5HHY - chains A and B; structure by X-ray diffraction, 1.70 A resolution.

== Chain A (and B) ==
Name: Serine--pyruvate aminotransferase
From: Homo sapiens
Notes: EC 2.6.1.51, 2.6.1.44; chain B of this document is another copy of the same molecule, construct and numbering; everything in this record applies to it too
UniProt: P21549 (SPYA_HUMAN); residues 6-391 here = UniProt positions 6-391
Chain sequence (386 residues; row label = number of the first residue in the row):
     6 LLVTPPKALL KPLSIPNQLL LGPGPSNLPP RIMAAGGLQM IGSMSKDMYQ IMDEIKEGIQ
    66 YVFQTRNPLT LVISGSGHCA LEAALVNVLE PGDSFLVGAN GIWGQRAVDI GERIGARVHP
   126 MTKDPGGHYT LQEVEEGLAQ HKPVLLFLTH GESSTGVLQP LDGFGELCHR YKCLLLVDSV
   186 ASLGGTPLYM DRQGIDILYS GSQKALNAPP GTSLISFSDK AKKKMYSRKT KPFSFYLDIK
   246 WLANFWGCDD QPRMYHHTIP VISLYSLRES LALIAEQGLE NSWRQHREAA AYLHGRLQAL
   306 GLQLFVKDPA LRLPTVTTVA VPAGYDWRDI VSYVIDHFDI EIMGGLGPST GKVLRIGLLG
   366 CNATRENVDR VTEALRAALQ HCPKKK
Disordered / not traced: 391 (chain B: fully traced)
Ligand contacts:
  - 4'-deoxypyridoxine phosphate (PLR; (5-hydroxy-4,6-dimethylpyridin-3-yl)methyl dihydrogen phosphate), molecule 1: S81, G82, H83, W108, G156, S158, D183, V185, A186, Q208, K209
  - 4'-deoxypyridoxine phosphate (PLR), molecule 2: Y260, H262, T263
Swiss-Prot annotation at these positions:
  - binding site (substrate): R360
  - modified residue: T9 (Phosphothreonine), K209 (N6-(pyridoxal phosphate)lysine), K225 (N6-acetyllysine), K234 (N6-acetyllysine), K312 (N6-acetyllysine)
  - natural variant: T9 (T9N: No loss of alanine--glyoxylate aminotransferase activity), P11 (P11L: In allele minor), R36 (R36C: In HP1), G41 (G41E: In HP1; G41R: In HP1; G41V: In HP1), G47 (G47R: In HP1), G82 (G82E: In HP1; G82R: In HP1), E95 (E95EE: In HP1), W108 (W108R: In HP1), A112 (A112D: In HP1), G116 (G116R: In HP1), V139 (deletion: In HP1), L150 (L150P: In HP1), 28 further natural variant entries in UniProt
  - mutagenesis: K209 (K209R: Affects pyridoxal phosphate binding; loss of alanine--glyoxylate aminotransferase activity)
What the authors report for this chain:
  - binding site for 4'-deoxypyridoxine phosphate: D183, K209
  - conformationally variable residues: K209
  - catalytic residues: K209 (proposed by the authors, not directly observed)
  - disease-associated variants - D183N (2.3 x 104 fold): decreased catalytic activity (citing earlier work)
  - disease-associated variants - D183N (Kd 140 mM), S187F (Kd 12 mM): decreased binding to alanine (citing earlier work)
  - disease-associated variants - D183N: increased stability (citing earlier work)

== How chain A and chain B interact ==
Residue-residue contacts - 180 pairs, chain A then chain B:
  L6(A) with Q69(B); Y194(B), hydrophobic; E285(B)
  L7(A) with Q69(B), hydrogen bond (backbone-side chain); R71(B); D196(B)
  V8(A) with Q65(B); Y66(B); Q69(B), hydrogen bond (backbone-side chain); T70(B)
  T9(A) with Y66(B)
  P10(A) with Y66(B); A280(B)
  P11(A) with E62(B); Y66(B)
  A13(A) with E59(B); R273(B), hydrogen bond (backbone-side chain)
  L14(A) with E59(B); G63(B); R273(B); L276(B), hydrophobic; A277(B)
  L15(A) with E281(B)
  K16(A) with R273(B), hydrogen bond (backbone-side chain)
  P17(A) with R273(B)
  L18(A) with L43(B), hydrophobic; I56(B), hydrophobic; Y270(B), hydrophobic; R273(B); E274(B)
  I20(A) with Q44(B); I46(B), hydrophobic; Y270(B), hydrophobic
  P21(A) with I46(B); D52(B)
  Q23(A) with I46(B); G47(B), hydrogen bond (side chain-backbone)
  L25(A) with M45(B), hydrophobic; I46(B); G47(B)
  P30(A) with M45(B), hydrophobic; S48(B)
  S31(A) with M45(B)
  N32(A) with Q44(B), hydrogen bond; M45(B)
  L33(A) with L43(B); Q44(B), hydrogen bond (backbone-side chain); M45(B), hydrophobic
  M38(A) with G42(B); L43(B); Q44(B), hydrogen bond
  G41(A) with G41(B); G42(B)
  G42(A) with M38(B); G41(B)
  L43(A) with L18(B), hydrophobic; L33(B); M38(B)
  Q44(A) with I20(B); N32(B), hydrogen bond; L33(B), hydrogen bond (side chain-backbone); M38(B), hydrogen bond
  M45(A) with L25(B), hydrophobic; P30(B), hydrophobic; S31(B); L33(B), hydrophobic; P215(B)
  I46(A) with P21(B); Q23(B); L25(B)
  G47(A) with Q23(B), hydrogen bond (backbone-side chain); L25(B); E346(B)
  S48(A) with P30(B)
  D52(A) with P21(B)
  E59(A) with A13(B); L14(B)
  E62(A) with P11(B); A13(B)
  G63(A) with L14(B)
  Q65(A) with V8(B)
  Y66(A) with V8(B); T9(B); P10(B); P11(B)
  Q69(A) with L6(B); L7(B), hydrogen bond (side chain-backbone); V8(B), hydrogen bond (side chain-backbone)
  T70(A) with V8(B)
  R71(A) with L7(B), hydrogen bond (side chain-backbone)
  G80(A) with Y241(B)
  S81(A) with Y241(B), hydrogen bond (backbone-side chain); H262(B); T263(B)
  H83(A) with F240(B); Y241(B); Y260(B); H261(B), hydrogen bond (side chain-backbone); H262(B)
  C84(A) with Y241(B)
  E87(A) with S239(B), hydrogen bond; F240(B), hydrogen bond (side chain-backbone); Y241(B), hydrogen bond (side chain-backbone)
  W108(A) with Y260(B)
  R111(A) with F240(B); W246(B); Y260(B), hydrogen bond (side chain-backbone); H261(B), hydrogen bond (side chain-backbone)
  D114(A) with K236(B), salt bridge; F240(B)
  I115(A) with F240(B), hydrophobic
  R118(A) with K236(B); P237(B), hydrogen bond (side chain-backbone); F238(B); S239(B), hydrogen bond (side chain-backbone); F240(B); D243(B), salt bridge; W246(B)
  I119(A) with F238(B)
  D196(A) with L7(B)
  Q208(A) with T263(B)
  P214(A) with M45(B), hydrophobic; I267(B), hydrophobic
  P215(A) with M45(B); T263(B); I264(B); P265(B); V266(B)
  K236(A) with D114(B), salt bridge; R118(B)
  P237(A) with R118(B), hydrogen bond (backbone-side chain)
  F238(A) with R118(B); I119(B); F238(B), hydrophobic
  S239(A) with E87(B), hydrogen bond; R118(B), hydrogen bond (backbone-side chain)
  F240(A) with H83(B); E87(B), hydrogen bond (backbone-side chain); R111(B); D114(B); I115(B), hydrophobic; R118(B)
  Y241(A) with G80(B); S81(B), hydrogen bond (side chain-backbone); H83(B); C84(B), hydrophobic; E87(B), hydrogen bond (backbone-side chain)
  D243(A) with R118(B), salt bridge
  W246(A) with R111(B); R118(B)
  Y260(A) with H83(B); W108(B); R111(B), hydrogen bond (backbone-side chain); L351(B), hydrophobic
  H261(A) with H83(B), hydrogen bond (backbone-side chain); R111(B), hydrogen bond (backbone-side chain)
  H262(A) with S81(B); H83(B)
  T263(A) with S81(B); Q208(B); P215(B)
  I264(A) with P215(B)
  P265(A) with P215(B)
  V266(A) with P215(B)
  I267(A) with L33(B), hydrophobic; P214(B), hydrophobic
  Y270(A) with L18(B), hydrophobic; I20(B)
  R273(A) with A13(B), hydrogen bond (side chain-backbone); L14(B); K16(B), hydrogen bond (side chain-backbone); P17(B); L18(B)
  E274(A) with L18(B)
  A277(A) with L14(B)
  A280(A) with P10(B)
  E281(A) with L15(B)
  E285(A) with L6(B)
  E346(A) with G47(B)
  L351(A) with Y260(B), hydrophobic
Interface residues without a listed pair, chain A (87 interface residues in all): A40, S50, I56, S79, Y194, G216, S268, L276, L284
Interface residues without a listed pair, chain B (89 interface residues in all): R36, A40, S50, S79, G216, S268, L284, W288

== Summary ==
87 residues of chain A and 89 residues of chain B are in contact; the contacts include 35 hydrogen bonds and 4
salt bridges. Among the polar pairs are D114(A)-K236(B), R118(A)-D243(B) and L7(A)-Q69(B). Bound to chain A:
4'-deoxypyridoxine phosphate. From the paper: the catalytic residue K209(A); D183N and S187F of chain A reduce
binding to alanine.
Both chains are Serine--pyruvate aminotransferase (Homo sapiens). Entry 5HHY (Structure of human
Alanine:Glyoxylate Aminotransferase major allele (AGT-Ma) showing X-Ray induced reduction of PLP internal
aldimine ...) was determined by X-ray diffraction together with 5OFY, 5OG0, 5LUC and 5F9S from the same study.
